PDB entry 6RD4 | electron microscopy, 2.90 A resolution | chains 2 and 7 of the 31 polymer chains in the assembly

== Chain 2 ==
Molecule: Mitochondrial ATP synthase subunit ASA2
From: Polytomella sp. Pringsheim 198.80
Notes: engineered mutation(s): P165F, N167S
Amino-acid sequence (441 residues; numbered 5 to 445; the number before each row is that of its first residue):
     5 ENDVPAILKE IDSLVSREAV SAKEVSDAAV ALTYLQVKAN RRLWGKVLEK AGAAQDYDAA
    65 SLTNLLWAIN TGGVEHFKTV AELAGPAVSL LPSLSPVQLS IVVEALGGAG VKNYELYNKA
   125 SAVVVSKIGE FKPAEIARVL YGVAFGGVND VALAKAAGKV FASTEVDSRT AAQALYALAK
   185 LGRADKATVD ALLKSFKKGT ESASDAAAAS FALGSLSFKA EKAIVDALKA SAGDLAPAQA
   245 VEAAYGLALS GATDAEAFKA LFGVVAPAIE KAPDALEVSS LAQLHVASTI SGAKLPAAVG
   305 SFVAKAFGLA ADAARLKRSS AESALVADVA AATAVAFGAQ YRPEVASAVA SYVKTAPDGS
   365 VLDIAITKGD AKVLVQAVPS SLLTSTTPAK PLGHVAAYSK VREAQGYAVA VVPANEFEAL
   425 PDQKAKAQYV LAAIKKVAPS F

== Chain 7 ==
Molecule: Mitochondrial ATP synthase associated protein ASA7
From: Polytomella sp. Pringsheim 198.80
Reference sequence: D8V7I2 (D8V7I2_9CHLO); residue numbers follow UniProt; this construct covers 1-190
Amino-acid sequence (190 residues; numbered 1 to 190; the number before each row is that of its first residue):
     1 MSSVRAGVEA GRRDLTTFTF SGLQDAPVAA LSGSIKLNVA AKAGKAEVTV AAGAAKAATQ
    61 VSAAALRKLS GSKISLAEVA RISVLHSSIQ NYLLSLSNER YQLLSQWPDF TTMYGKDFYY
   121 RAHPEDLKKF YDAADEYYKL YETVTEFDSL SALASQVVPN YAARRRSTVH PAIGSTVADG
   181 AFTNFLLSKQ
Unresolved in the structure: 1-14

== How chain 2 and chain 7 interact ==
Residue-residue contacts - 114 pairs, chain 2 then chain 7:
  E5(2) - K56(7)
  N6(2) - K56(7)
  N6(2) - A57(7)
  N6(2) - A58(7)  hydrogen bond (side chain-backbone)
  D7(2) - K56(7)  hydrogen bond (backbone-backbone)
  D7(2) - A57(7)
  A10(2) - A55(7)
  I11(2) - V50(7)  hydrophobic
  I11(2) - A51(7)
  I11(2) - A52(7)
  I11(2) - A55(7)  hydrophobic
  I11(2) - A57(7)
  E14(2) - A52(7)
  E14(2) - G53(7)
  E14(2) - A54(7)
  I15(2) - I35(7)  hydrophobic
  L18(2) - S34(7)
  R21(2) - S34(7)  hydrogen bond
  K27(2) - L31(7)
  E28(2) - S34(7)
  D31(2) - A30(7)
  D31(2) - L31(7)  hydrogen bond (side chain-backbone)
  D31(2) - S32(7)  hydrogen bond (side chain-backbone)
  D31(2) - I35(7)
  V34(2) - P27(7)  hydrophobic
  V34(2) - L37(7)  hydrophobic
  A35(2) - I35(7)  hydrophobic
  T37(2) - L66(7)
  T37(2) - L69(7)
  Y38(2) - L23(7)  hydrophobic
  Y38(2) - A26(7)
  Y38(2) - P27(7)  hydrogen bond (side chain-backbone)
  Y38(2) - L37(7)  hydrophobic
  Y38(2) - V39(7)  hydrophobic
  Y38(2) - V48(7)  hydrophobic
  Y38(2) - V61(7)
  L39(2) - V50(7)  hydrophobic
  Q40(2) - V61(7)
  Q40(2) - A65(7)
  Q40(2) - L69(7)
  K42(2) - L69(7)  hydrogen bond (side chain-backbone)
  K42(2) - S72(7)  hydrogen bond (side chain-backbone)
  K42(2) - I74(7)
  R45(2) - I74(7)  hydrogen bond (side chain-backbone)
  R45(2) - S75(7)  hydrogen bond (side chain-backbone)
  R45(2) - L76(7)
  W48(2) - L76(7)
  G49(2) - L76(7)
  L52(2) - L76(7)  hydrophobic
  A64(2) - L31(7)  hydrophobic
  S65(2) - L31(7)
  N68(2) - P27(7)
  N68(2) - L31(7)
  W71(2) - G22(7)
  W71(2) - L23(7)
  W71(2) - A26(7)  hydrophobic
  W71(2) - P27(7)
  W71(2) - L66(7)  hydrophobic
  N74(2) - L15(7)
  N74(2) - T19(7)
  N74(2) - S21(7)
  N74(2) - S70(7)
  T75(2) - S21(7)  hydrogen bond
  T75(2) - G22(7)
  T75(2) - L66(7)
  T75(2) - L69(7)
  T75(2) - S70(7)
  G76(2) - L69(7)
  G77(2) - L15(7)
  G77(2) - S70(7)
  G77(2) - K73(7)
  G77(2) - I74(7)  hydrogen bond (backbone-backbone)
  V78(2) - I74(7)  hydrophobic
  V78(2) - L76(7)  hydrophobic
  E79(2) - L15(7)  hydrogen bond (side chain-backbone)
  E79(2) - K73(7)
  E79(2) - S75(7)
  E79(2) - L76(7)  hydrogen bond (backbone-backbone)
  H80(2) - L76(7)
  H80(2) - E78(7)  salt bridge
  K82(2) - E78(7)
  V101(2) - D25(7)
  I105(2) - D25(7)
  E108(2) - F20(7)
  E108(2) - S21(7)
  G112(2) - L15(7)
  G112(2) - T16(7)  hydrogen bond (backbone-backbone)
  R142(2) - Q24(7)
  R142(2) - D25(7)  salt bridge
  Y145(2) - T16(7)  hydrogen bond
  Y145(2) - F18(7)  hydrogen bond (side chain-backbone)
  Y145(2) - F20(7)  hydrophobic
  F149(2) - T16(7)
  R173(2) - F20(7)
  R173(2) - R67(7)
  A176(2) - F20(7)
  Q177(2) - F20(7)
  Y180(2) - T17(7)
  Y180(2) - F18(7)
  Y180(2) - F20(7)  hydrophobic
  S206(2) - R67(7)  hydrogen bond
  S208(2) - F18(7)
  S208(2) - R67(7)
  D209(2) - R67(7)
  A211(2) - F18(7)  hydrophobic
  A212(2) - F18(7)  hydrophobic
  A212(2) - F20(7)  hydrophobic
  D238(2) - K68(7)  salt bridge
  A240(2) - G71(7)
  A242(2) - T17(7)
  Q243(2) - T17(7)
  Q243(2) - F18(7)
  E246(2) - T17(7)  hydrogen bond
  E246(2) - F18(7)
Interface residues without a listed pair, chain 2 (63 interface residues in all): V8, D62, I73, S104, A113, E205, F215
Interface residues without a listed pair, chain 7 (47 interface residues in all): A29, T59, A64

== Summary ==
Chain 2 and chain 7 form an interface of 63 and 47 residues respectively; the contacts include 19 hydrogen
bonds and 3 salt bridges. Polar contacts include H80(2)-E78(7), R142(2)-D25(7) and D238(2)-K68(7).
Chain 2 is Mitochondrial ATP synthase subunit ASA2 and chain 7 is Mitochondrial ATP synthase associated
protein ASA7, both from Polytomella sp. Pringsheim 198.80; the structure, CryoEM structure of Polytomella
F-ATP synthase, Full dimer, composite map, was determined by electron microscopy (same publication as 6RD5,
6RD6, 6RD7, 6RD8, 6RD9, 6RDA and 46 further entries).
